PDB entry 9DES | electron microscopy, 7.00 A resolution (low resolution: residue-level contacts below are approximate; hydrogen-bond / salt-bridge calls are withheld) | chains B and X of the 4 polymer chains in the assembly

[Chain B]
Name: ATP-dependent DNA helicase UvrD1
Organism: Mycobacterium tuberculosis
Notes: EC 5.6.2.4
Reference sequence: P9WMQ1 (UVRD1_MYCTU); residues 1-771 here = UniProt positions 1-771
Chain sequence (771 residues; row label = number of the first residue in the row):
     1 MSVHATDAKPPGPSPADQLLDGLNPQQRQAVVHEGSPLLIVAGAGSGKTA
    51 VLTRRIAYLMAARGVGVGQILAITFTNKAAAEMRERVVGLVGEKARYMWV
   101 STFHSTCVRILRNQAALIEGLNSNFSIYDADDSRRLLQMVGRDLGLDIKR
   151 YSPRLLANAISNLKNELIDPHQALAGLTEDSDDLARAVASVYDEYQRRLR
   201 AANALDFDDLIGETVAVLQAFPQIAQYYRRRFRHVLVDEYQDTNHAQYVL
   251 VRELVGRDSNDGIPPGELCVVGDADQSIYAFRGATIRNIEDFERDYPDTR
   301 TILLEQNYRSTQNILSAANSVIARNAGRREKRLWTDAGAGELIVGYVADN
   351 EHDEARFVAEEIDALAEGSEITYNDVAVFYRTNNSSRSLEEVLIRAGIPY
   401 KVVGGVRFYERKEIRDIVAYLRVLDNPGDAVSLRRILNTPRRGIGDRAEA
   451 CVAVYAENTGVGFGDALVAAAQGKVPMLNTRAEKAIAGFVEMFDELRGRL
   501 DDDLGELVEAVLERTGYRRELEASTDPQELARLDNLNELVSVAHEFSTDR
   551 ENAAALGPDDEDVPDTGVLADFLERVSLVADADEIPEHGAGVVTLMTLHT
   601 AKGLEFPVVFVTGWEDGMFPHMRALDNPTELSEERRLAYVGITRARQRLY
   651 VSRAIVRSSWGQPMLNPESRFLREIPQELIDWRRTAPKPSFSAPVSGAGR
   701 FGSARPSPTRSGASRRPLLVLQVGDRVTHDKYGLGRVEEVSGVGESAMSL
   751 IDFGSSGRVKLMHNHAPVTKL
Not modelled in the structure: 1-15, 685-771
UniProt features mapped onto this chain:
  - binding site (ATP): Gly45 to Ala50, Arg309
  - modified residue: Ser2 (N-acetylserine)
  - mutagenesis: Gln276 (Q276R: Loss of ATPase and DNA unwinding, partially inhibits DNA strand exchange)

[Chain X]
Molecule: 18-nt DNA strand
Sequence (18 nucleotides; row label = number of the first residue in the row):
     1 GCCCTGCTGCCGACCAAC

[How chain B and chain X interact]
Pairs across the interface (18; chain B residue first):
  Asn350(B) - DG1(X)
  Glu351(B) - DG1(X)
  His352(B) - DG1(X)
  Asp353(B) - DG1(X)
  Glu354(B) - DG1(X)
  Asn383(B) - DG1(X)
  Asn384(B) - DG1(X)
  Ser385(B) - DG1(X)
  Arg550(B) - DC3(X)
  Arg657(B) - DG1(X)
  Ser658(B) - DG1(X)
  Ser659(B) - DG1(X)
  Ser659(B) - DC2(X)
  Trp660(B) - DC2(X)
  Trp660(B) - DC3(X)
  Trp660(B) - DC4(X)
  Gln662(B) - DC2(X)
  Gln662(B) - DC3(X)
Also at the interface, not in a pair above, chain B (15 interface residues in all): Ser386

[Overview]
Chain B and chain X form an interface of 15 and 4 residues respectively. UniProt lists 7 ATP-binding residues
and one mutagenesis site on chain B.
Chain B is ATP-dependent DNA helicase UvrD1 (Mycobacterium tuberculosis) and chain X is an 18-nt DNA strand;
the structure, Mycobacterium tuberculosis UvrD1: DNA-bound dimer, was determined by electron microscopy
together with 9DGY and 9DCI from the same study.
